Entry 8DR4 (electron microscopy, 2.45 A resolution); this record covers chains F and H of the 12 polymer chains in the assembly.

Chain F (and H):
Protein: Proliferating cell nuclear antigen
From: Saccharomyces cerevisiae
Notes: chain H of this document is another copy of the same molecule, construct and numbering; everything in this record applies to it too
UniProtKB: P15873 (PCNA_YEAST); residues 1-258 here = UniProt positions 1-258
Sequence (277 residues; numbered -18 to 258; the number before each row is that of its first residue; numbers below 1 keep their minus sign (Met-18 is residue -18)):
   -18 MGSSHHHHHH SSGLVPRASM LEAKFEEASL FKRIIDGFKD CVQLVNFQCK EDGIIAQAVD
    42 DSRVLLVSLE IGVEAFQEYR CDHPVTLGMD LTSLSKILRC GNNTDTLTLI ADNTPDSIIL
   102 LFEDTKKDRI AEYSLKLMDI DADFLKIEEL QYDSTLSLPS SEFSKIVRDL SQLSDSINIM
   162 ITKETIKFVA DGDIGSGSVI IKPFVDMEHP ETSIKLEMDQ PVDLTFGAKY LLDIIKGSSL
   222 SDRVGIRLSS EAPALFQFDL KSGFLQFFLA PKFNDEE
Disordered / not traced: -18 to -1, 257-258 (chain H: -18 to 0)
Construct notes: expression tag (-18 to 0)
Curated features (UniProtKB/Swiss-Prot):
  - DNA-binding region: Arg61 to Arg80
  - cross-link (Glycyl lysine isopeptide (Lys-Gly)): Lys127 (interchain with G-Cter in SUMO), Lys164 (interchain with G-Cter in SUMO)

Chain F / chain H interface:
Residue-residue contacts (21):
  Lys77(F) with Gln153(H)
  Cys81(F) with Asp150(H); Gln153(H)
  Asn83(F) with Lys146(H)
  Lys108(F) with Glu143(H), salt bridge
  Asp109(F) with Lys183(H)
  Ile111(F) with Val180(H); Ile181(H), hydrogen bond (backbone-backbone)
  Ala112(F) with Ser179(H)
  Glu113(F) with Gly178(H); Ser179(H), hydrogen bond (backbone-backbone)
  Tyr114(F) with Asp150(H); Ser177(H); Gly178(H)
  Ser115(F) with Gly176(H); Ser177(H), hydrogen bond (backbone-backbone)
  Leu116(F) with Ile175(H)
  Lys117(F) with Gly173(H), hydrogen bond (side chain-backbone); Asp174(H), hydrogen bond (side chain-backbone); Ile175(H), hydrogen bond (backbone-backbone); Gly176(H)
Also at the interface, not in a pair above, chain F (15 interface residues in all): Ser74, Ile78, Arg110
Also at the interface, not in a pair above, chain H (16 interface residues in all): Leu154, Ile182

Summary:
15 residues of chain F face 16 of chain H across their interface, with 6 hydrogen bonds and 1 salt bridge.
Polar pairs include Lys108(F)-Glu143(H), Lys117(F)-Gly173(H) and Lys117(F)-Asp174(H).
Chain F and chain H are both Proliferating cell nuclear antigen (Saccharomyces cerevisiae); the structure,
Open state of RFC:PCNA bound to a 3' ss/dsDNA junction (DNA2) without NTD, was determined by electron
microscopy, deposited together with 8DQW, 8DQX, 8DQZ, 8DR0, 8DR1, 8DR3 and 3 further entries.
